Entry 4R28 (X-ray diffraction, 3.06 A resolution); this record covers chains B and D of the 6 polymer chains in the assembly.

[Chain B (and D)]
Name: Restriction endonuclease
Organism: Mycobacterium sp. JLS
Notes: chain D of this document is another copy of the same molecule, construct and numbering; everything in this record applies to it too
UniProtKB: A3PUQ5 (A3PUQ5_MYCSJ); residue numbers follow UniProt; this construct covers 1-456
Chain sequence (456 residues; row label = number of the first residue in the row):
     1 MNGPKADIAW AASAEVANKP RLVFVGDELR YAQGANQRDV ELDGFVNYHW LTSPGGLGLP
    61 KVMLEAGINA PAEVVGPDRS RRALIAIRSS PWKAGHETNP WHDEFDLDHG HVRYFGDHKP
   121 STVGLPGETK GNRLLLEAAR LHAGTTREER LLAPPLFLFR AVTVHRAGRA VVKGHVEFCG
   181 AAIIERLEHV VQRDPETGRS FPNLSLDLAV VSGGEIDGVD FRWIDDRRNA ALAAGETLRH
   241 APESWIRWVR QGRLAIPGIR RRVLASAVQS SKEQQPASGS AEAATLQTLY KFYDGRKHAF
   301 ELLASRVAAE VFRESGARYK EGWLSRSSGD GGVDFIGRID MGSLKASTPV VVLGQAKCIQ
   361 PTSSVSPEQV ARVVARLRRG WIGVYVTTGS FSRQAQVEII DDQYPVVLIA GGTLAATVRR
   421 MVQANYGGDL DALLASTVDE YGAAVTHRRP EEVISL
Disordered / not traced: 1-9 (chain D: 1-7)
What the authors report for this chain:
  - binding site for the 27-nt DNA strand: Gln-33, Ser-90, Trp-101, Asp-103, Tyr-114, Phe-115, Asp-117, Lys-173
  - binding site for the 27-nt DNA strand: Glu-65, Trp-92, Lys-119, Lys-173
  - specificity-determining residues: Lys-173
  - mutagenesis - Q33A, Q33N: unchanged catalytic activity
  - mutagenesis - K173E, K173F, K173R, K173Y: decreased catalytic activity
  - catalytic residues: Asp-334, Gln-355, Ala-356, Lys-357 (citing earlier work)
  - conformationally variable residues (side-chain flip): Trp-101

[Interface between chain B and chain D]
Pairs across the interface - 24 pairs, chain B then chain D:
  Phe-24(B) with Leu-125(D), hydrophobic
  Asp-108(B) with Arg-193(D), salt bridge
  Gly-214(B) with His-189(D)
  Glu-215(B) with His-189(D)
  Asp-217(B) with Val-191(D)
  Arg-262(B) with Val-191(D)
  Val-263(B) with Val-191(D); Arg-193(D)
  Leu-264(B) with Pro-100(D); Trp-101(D); Phe-115(D), hydrophobic; Val-191(D), hydrogen bond (backbone-backbone); Gln-192(D); Arg-193(D), hydrogen bond (backbone-backbone)
  Ala-265(B) with Pro-100(D); Trp-101(D), hydrophobic; Arg-193(D)
  Ser-266(B) with Pro-100(D)
  Ala-375(B) with Arg-379(D), hydrogen bond (backbone-side chain)
  Arg-378(B) with Arg-378(D); Arg-379(D)
  Arg-379(B) with Arg-379(D)
  Asp-401(B) with Glu-97(D); Thr-98(D)
Also at the interface, not in a pair above, chain B (16 interface residues in all): Arg-261, Arg-449
Also at the interface, not in a pair above, chain D (15 interface residues in all): Val-190, Ser-200, Glu-451

[Summary]
16 residues of chain B and 15 residues of chain D are in contact; the contacts include 3 hydrogen bonds and 1
salt bridge. Polar pairs include Asp-108(B)/Arg-193(D), Ala-375(B)/Arg-379(D) and Leu-264(B)/Val-191(D). From
the paper: catalytic residues Asp-334(B), Gln-355(B) and Ala-356(B) among others; K173E, K173F and K173R of
chain B, among others, reduce catalytic activity; 6 substitutions were tested in all.
Chain B and chain D are both Restriction endonuclease (Mycobacterium sp. JLS); the structure, MspJI
Restriction Endonuclease in Complex with 27-mer Oligonucleotide, was determined by X-ray diffraction.
